PDB entry 3EG5 | X-ray diffraction, 2.70 A resolution | chains A and B of the 4 polymer chains in the assembly

[Chain A]
Protein: Cell division control protein 42 homolog
Source organism: Mus musculus
Reference sequence: P60766 (CDC42_MOUSE); residues 1-178 here = UniProt positions 1-178
Sequence (178 residues; row label = number of the first residue in the row):
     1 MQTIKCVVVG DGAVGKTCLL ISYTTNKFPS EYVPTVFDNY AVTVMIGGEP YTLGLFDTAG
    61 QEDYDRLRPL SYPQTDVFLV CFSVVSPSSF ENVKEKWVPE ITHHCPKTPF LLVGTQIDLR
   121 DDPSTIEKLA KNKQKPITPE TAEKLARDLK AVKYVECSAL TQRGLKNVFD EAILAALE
Bound ions: Mg2+: Thr17, Thr35 (together with GMP-PNP)
Small-molecule neighbours: GMP-PNP (GNP; phosphoaminophosphonic acid-guanylate ester): Asp11, Gly12, Ala13, Val14, Gly15, Lys16, Thr17, Cys18, Phe28, Ser30, Tyr32, Val33, Pro34, Thr35, Thr58, Ala59, Gly60, Gln116, Asp118, Leu119, Ser158, Ala159, Leu160
UniProt features mapped onto this chain:
  - motif: Tyr32 to Tyr40 (Effector region)
  - binding site (GTP): Gly10 to Thr17, Asp57 to Gln61, Thr115 to Asp118
  - modified residue: Tyr64 (Phosphotyrosine)
  - mutagenesis: Gly12 (G12V: No effect on filopodia formation), Thr17 (T17N: Constitutively inactivated. Abolishes interaction with PARD6 and DOCK11. Inhibits filopodia formation), Gln61 (Q61L: Constitutively activated. Enhances interaction with DOCK11)
What the authors report for this chain:
  - contacts within the chain: Glu127-Lys131 (salt bridge)
  - specificity-determining residues: His104
  - specificity-determining residues: Asp38 (proposed by the authors, not directly observed)
  - mutagenesis - H104F (55- and 28-fold): increased binding to Protein diaphanous homolog 1 (chain B)
  - conformationally variable residues (side-chain flip): Phe37
  - mutagenesis - H104F: increased binding to mDiay-TSH

[Chain B]
Protein: Protein diaphanous homolog 1
Source organism: Mus musculus
Notes: fragment: mdian-tsh
Reference sequence: O08808 (DIAP1_MOUSE); residue numbers follow UniProt; this construct covers 69-451
Sequence (383 residues; each row starts with the number of its first residue):
    69 DPTAQSLQDI SDEQVLVLFE QMLVDMNLNE EKQQPLREKD IVIKREMVSQ YLHTSKAGMN
   129 QKESSRSAMM YIQELRSGLR DMHLLSCLES LRVSLTSHPV SWVQTFGAEG LASLLDILKR
   189 LHDEKEETSG NYDSRNQHEI IRCLKAFMNN KFGIKTMLET EEGILLLVRA MDPAVPNMMI
   249 DAAKLLSALC ILPQPEDMNE RVLEAMTERA EMDEVERFQP LLDGLKSGTS IALKVGCLQL
   309 INALITPAEE LDFRVHIRSE LMRLGLHQVL QELREIENED MKVQLCVFDE QGDEDFFDLK
   369 GRLDDIRMEM DDFGEVFQII LNTVKDSKAE PHFLSILQHL LLVRNDYEAR PQYYKLIEEC
   429 VSQIVLHKNG TDPDFKCRHL QID
Not modelled in the structure: 69-82, 124-132, 194-200, 436-451
Construct notes: engineered mutation Thr164 (Asn in O08808), Ser165 (Asn in O08808), His166 (Asn in O08808)
What the authors report for this chain:
  - mutagenesis - I299A (3000- and 7000-fold), I299E (3000- and 7000-fold): decreased binding to Rho
  - mutagenesis - I299A, I299E: unchanged binding to DAD
  - mutagenesis - E345K, N346A: decreased binding to RhoA
  - mutagenesis - E358R/E362R: decreased binding to DAD-(1145-1200)
  - mutagenesis - E358R/E362R (Kd 9 nm): unchanged binding to RhoA
  - specificity-determining residues: Thr164 to His166

[How chain A and chain B interact]
Contacting residue pairs (44):
  Val36(A) - Pro103(B)  hydrophobic
  Val36(A) - Lys107(B)
  Phe37(A) - Leu104(B)  hydrophobic
  Phe37(A) - Lys107(B)  hydrogen bond (backbone-side chain)
  Phe37(A) - Ile111(B)  hydrophobic
  Phe37(A) - Met115(B)  hydrophobic
  Gln61(A) - Lys100(B)  hydrogen bond
  Asp63(A) - Leu96(B)
  Asp63(A) - Lys100(B)
  Tyr64(A) - Leu96(B)  hydrophobic
  Tyr64(A) - Lys100(B)  hydrogen bond (side chain-backbone)
  Tyr64(A) - Pro103(B)
  Asp65(A) - Thr164(B)
  Asp65(A) - Ser165(B)
  Arg66(A) - Met94(B)
  Arg66(A) - Asn95(B)
  Arg66(A) - Leu163(B)  hydrogen bond (side chain-backbone)
  Arg66(A) - Thr164(B)
  Arg66(A) - Ser165(B)
  Arg66(A) - His166(B)  hydrogen bond (side chain-backbone)
  Arg66(A) - Val168(B)
  Arg66(A) - Val171(B)
  Arg66(A) - Ala214(B)
  Arg66(A) - Asn217(B)  hydrogen bond
  Arg66(A) - Asn218(B)
  Leu67(A) - Met94(B)  hydrophobic
  Leu67(A) - Met115(B)  hydrophobic
  Pro69(A) - Ser165(B)
  Leu70(A) - Met115(B)  hydrophobic
  Leu70(A) - Gln118(B)
  Pro73(A) - Gln118(B)
  Glu95(A) - Arg160(B)  hydrogen bond (backbone-side chain)
  Glu95(A) - Arg210(B)  hydrogen bond (backbone-side chain)
  Lys96(A) - Arg160(B)
  Pro99(A) - Val161(B)
  Glu100(A) - Val161(B)
  Glu100(A) - Ser165(B)
  His103(A) - Ser133(B)
  His103(A) - Tyr139(B)  hydrogen bond
  His103(A) - Ser158(B)  hydrogen bond (side chain-backbone)
  His103(A) - Val161(B)
  His103(A) - Ser162(B)  hydrogen bond
  His103(A) - His166(B)
  His104(A) - Ser165(B)
Other interface residues (no listed pair), chain A (18 interface residues in all): Glu62
Other interface residues (no listed pair), chain B (32 interface residues in all): Met90, Asp93, Tyr119, Thr122, Pro167, Lys213
The authors on this interface:
  - specific contacts: Phe37(A)-Met115(B) (hydrophobic contact), Phe37(A)-Leu104(B) (hydrophobic contact), Asp63(A)-Met94(B) (water-mediated contact), Asp65(A)-Thr164(B), Arg66(A)-His166(B) (backbone contact), His103(A)-His166(B) (hydrophobic contact), His104(A)-His166(B) (hydrophobic contact), Thr164(B)-Arg66(A), Ser165(B)-His104(A) (hydrophobic contact), Asn217(B)-Arg66(A)

[Summary]
18 residues of chain A face 32 of chain B across their interface, with 11 hydrogen bonds. Polar contacts
include Phe37(A)-Lys107(B), Gln61(A)-Lys100(B) and Tyr64(A)-Lys100(B). The paper describes hydrophobic
contacts between Phe37(A) and Met115(B), Phe37(A) and Leu104(B) and His103(A) and His166(B) among others; a
water-mediated contact between Asp63(A) and Met94(B); contacts between Asp65(A) and Thr164(B), Thr164(B) and
Arg66(A) and Asn217(B) and Arg66(A). The paper reports that I299A and I299E of chain B reduce binding to Rho;
specificity determinants His104(A), Asp38(A) and Thr164(B); 6 substitutions were tested in all.
Chain A is Cell division control protein 42 homolog and chain B is Protein diaphanous homolog 1, both from Mus
musculus; the structure, Crystal structure of MDIA1-TSH GBD-FH3 in complex with CDC42-GMPPNP, was determined
by X-ray diffraction.
